5TDW - chains A and B; structure by X-ray diffraction, 1.70 A resolution.

[Chain A]
Name: SET domain-containing protein 3
From: Saccharomyces cerevisiae (strain ATCC 204508 / S288c)
Reference sequence: P36124 (SET3_YEAST); residues 1-69 here correspond to UniProt positions 116-184 (UniProt number = residue number + 115)
Sequence (69 residues; row label = number of the first residue in the row):
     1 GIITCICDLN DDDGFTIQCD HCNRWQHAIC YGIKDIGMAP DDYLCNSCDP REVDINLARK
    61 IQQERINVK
Metal / ion sites: Zn2+ site 1: Cys-5, Cys-7, His-27, Cys-30; Zn2+ site 2: Cys-19, Cys-22, Cys-45, Cys-48; Na+: Leu-44, Cys-45, Asp-49

[Chain B]
Name: histone H3K4me3
Sequence (11 residues; row label = number of the first residue in the row):
     1 ARTKQTARKS T
Modified / non-standard residues: Lys-4 (N-trimethyllysine; M3L)

[How chain A and chain B interact]
Residue-residue contacts (22; chain A residue first):
  Ile-3(A) / Lys-4(B)
  Asp-12(A) / Lys-4(B)
  Gly-14(A) / Lys-4(B)
  Gly-14(A) / Gln-5(B)
  Gly-14(A) / Thr-6(B)  hydrogen bond (backbone-backbone)
  Phe-15(A) / Lys-4(B)
  Phe-15(A) / Gln-5(B)
  Thr-16(A) / Thr-3(B)
  Thr-16(A) / Lys-4(B)  hydrogen bond (backbone-backbone)
  Ile-17(A) / Ala-1(B)  hydrophobic
  Ile-17(A) / Arg-2(B)
  Gln-18(A) / Arg-2(B)  hydrogen bond (backbone-backbone)
  Cys-19(A) / Arg-2(B)  hydrogen bond (backbone-side chain)
  Asp-20(A) / Arg-2(B)
  Asn-23(A) / Arg-2(B)  hydrogen bond
  Trp-25(A) / Arg-2(B)
  Trp-25(A) / Lys-4(B)
  Ile-36(A) / Thr-3(B)
  Ile-36(A) / Gln-5(B)
  Pro-40(A) / Ala-1(B)  hydrogen bond (backbone-backbone)
  Asp-41(A) / Ala-1(B)  hydrogen bond (backbone-backbone)
  Tyr-43(A) / Ala-1(B)  hydrophobic
Interface residues without a listed pair, chain A (16 interface residues in all): Gly-1

[Overview]
Chain A and chain B form an interface of 16 and 6 residues respectively, with 7 hydrogen bonds. Polar pairs
include Cys-19(A)/Arg-2(B), Asn-23(A)/Arg-2(B) and Gly-14(A)/Thr-6(B). Cys-5(A), Cys-7(A), His-27(A) and
Cys-30(A) form the Zn2+ site 1. Cys-19(A), Cys-22(A), Cys-45(A) and Cys-48(A) coordinate Zn2+ site 2.
Here chain A is SET domain-containing protein 3 (Saccharomyces cerevisiae (strain ATCC 204508 / S288c)) and
chain B is histone H3K4me3. Entry 5TDW (Set3 PHD finger in complex with histone H3K4me3) was determined by
X-ray diffraction together with 5TDR from the same study.
